PDB entry 3VXE | X-ray diffraction, 1.25 A resolution | chains L and H of the 4 polymer chains in the assembly

# Chain L
Name: Thrombin light chain
Organism: Homo sapiens
Notes: EC 3.4.21.5
UniProt: P00734 (THRB_HUMAN); the construct lacks a stretch of the UniProt sequence, so the offset changes along the chain: 1-14 = UniProt 336-349; 15-17 = UniProt 361-363
Sequence (36 residues; each row starts with the number of its first residue; a row labelled like 14A-14K holds insertion residues (14A, then the next letters in order)):
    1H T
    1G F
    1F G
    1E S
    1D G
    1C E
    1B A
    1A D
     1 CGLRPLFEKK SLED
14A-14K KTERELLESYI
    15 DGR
Unresolved in the structure: 1H, 1G, 1F, 1E, 1D, 14K, 15-17
UniProt features mapped onto this chain:
  - site: Arg-17 (Cleavage)

# Chain H
Name: Thrombin heavy chain
Organism: Homo sapiens
Notes: EC 3.4.21.5
UniProt: P00734 (THRB_HUMAN); the construct lacks a stretch of the UniProt sequence and is renumbered around it, so the offset changes along the chain: 16-36 = UniProt 364-384; 37-60 = UniProt 386-409; 61-77 = UniProt 419-435; 78-97 = UniProt 437-456; 7 more segments
Sequence (259 residues; row label = number of the first residue in the row; note: 1 number in that range is skipped by the numbering (no residue carries it; nothing is unmodelled there); a row labelled like 60A-60I holds insertion residues (60A, then the next letters in order)):
    16 IVEGSDAEIG MSPWQVMLFR K
   36A S
    37 PQELLCGASL ISDRWVLTAA HCLL
60A-60I YPPWDKNFT
    61 ENDLLVRIGK HSRTRYE
   77A R
    78 NIEKISMLEK IYIHPRYNWR
   97A E
    98 NLDRDIALMK LKKPVAFSDY IHPVCLPDRE TA
129A-129C ASL
   130 LQAGYKGRVT GWGNLKETWT
149A-149E ANVGK
   150 GQPSVLQVVN LPIVERPVCK DSTRIRITDN MFCAG
  184A Y
   185 KP
186A-186D DEGK
   187 RGDACEGDSG GPFVMKSP
204A-204B FN
   205 NRWYQMGIVS WGE
   219 GCD
  221A R
   222 DGKYGFYTHV FRLKKWIQKV IDQFGE
Unresolved in the structure: 246-247
UniProt features mapped onto this chain:
  - region: Ala-183 to Val-200 (High affinity receptor-binding region which is also known as the TP508 peptide)
  - active site (Charge relay system): His-57, Asp-102, Ser-195
  - glycosylation: Asn-60G (N-linked (GlcNAc...) (complex) asparagine)
Disulfide bonds: Cys-42/Cys-58, Cys-168/Cys-182, Cys-191/Cys-220
Covalently attached groups: N-acetylglucosamine (NAG) linked to Asn-60G

# Chain L / chain H interface
Residue-residue contacts (57):
  Cys-1(L) with Pro-120(H); Val-121(H); Cys-122(H), disulfide; Arg-206(H), hydrogen bond (backbone-side chain)
  Asp-1A(L) with His-119(H), salt bridge; Arg-206(H)
  Ala-1B(L) with Arg-206(H), hydrogen bond (backbone-side chain)
  Gly-2(L) with Trp-29(H); Pro-120(H), hydrogen bond (backbone-backbone); Cys-122(H); Arg-206(H); Trp-207(H), hydrogen bond (backbone-backbone)
  Leu-3(L) with His-119(H), hydrogen bond (backbone-side chain); Asn-205(H); Arg-206(H)
  Arg-4(L) with Gly-25(H); Met-26(H), hydrogen bond (side chain-backbone); Pro-28(H); Trp-29(H); Arg-137(H); Trp-207(H)
  Pro-5(L) with Ser-115(H); Asp-116(H); His-119(H)
  Leu-6(L) with Ile-24(H); Asp-116(H)
  Phe-7(L) with Glu-23(H); Ile-24(H); Gly-25(H); Met-26(H), hydrophobic
  Glu-8(L) with Lys-202(H), salt bridge; Asn-205(H); Trp-207(H), hydrogen bond
  Asp-14(L) with Glu-23(H); Met-26(H); Arg-137(H), salt bridge
  Lys-14A(L) with Glu-23(H), hydrogen bond (backbone-side chain)
  Thr-14B(L) with Arg-137(H), hydrogen bond; Asn-159(H), hydrogen bond
  Glu-14C(L) with Arg-137(H); Lys-202(H), salt bridge
  Glu-14E(L) with Lys-135(H), salt bridge; Asn-159(H), hydrogen bond; Tyr-184A(H), hydrogen bond
  Leu-14F(L) with Lys-135(H); Gly-136(H); Asn-159(H); Trp-207(H), hydrophobic
  Ser-14I(L) with Gly-133(H); Tyr-134(H); Lys-135(H), hydrogen bond (side chain-backbone)
  Tyr-14J(L) with Leu-129C(H); Tyr-134(H), hydrophobic; Lys-135(H), hydrogen bond (side chain-backbone); Met-201(H); Lys-202(H), hydrogen bond (side chain-backbone); Pro-204(H)
Also at the interface, not in a pair above, chain L (20 interface residues in all): Glu-1C, Leu-14G
Also at the interface, not in a pair above, chain H (27 interface residues in all): Tyr-117
Inter-chain disulfides: Cys-1(L)/Cys-122(H)

# Overview
20 residues of chain L and 27 residues of chain H are in contact, with 1 disulfide bond, 15 hydrogen bonds and
5 salt bridges. Among the polar pairs are Asp-1A(L)/His-119(H), Glu-8(L)/Lys-202(H) and Glu-14E(L)/Lys-135(H).
N-acetylglucosamine is covalently linked to Asn-60G(H).
Chain L is Thrombin light chain and chain H is Thrombin heavy chain, both from Homo sapiens; the structure,
Human alpha-thrombin-Bivalirudin complex at PD5.0, was determined by X-ray diffraction together with 3VXF from
the same study.
